Entry 4Y8R (X-ray diffraction, 2.70 A resolution); this record covers chains H and I of the 28 polymer chains in the assembly.

[Chain H]
Name: Proteasome subunit beta type-2
From: Saccharomyces cerevisiae S288c
Notes: EC 3.4.25.1
UniProt: P25043 (PSB2_YEAST); residues 1-232 here correspond to UniProt positions 30-261 (UniProt number = residue number + 29)
Amino-acid sequence (232 residues; numbered 1 to 232; the number before each row is that of its first residue):
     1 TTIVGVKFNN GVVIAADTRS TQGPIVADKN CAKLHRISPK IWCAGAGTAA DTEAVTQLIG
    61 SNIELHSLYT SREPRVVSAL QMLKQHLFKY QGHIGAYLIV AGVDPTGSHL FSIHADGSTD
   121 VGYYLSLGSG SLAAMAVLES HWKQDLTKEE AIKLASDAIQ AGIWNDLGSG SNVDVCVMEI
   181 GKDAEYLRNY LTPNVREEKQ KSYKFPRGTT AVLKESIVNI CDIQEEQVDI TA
Not modelled in the structure: 227-232
Construct notes: engineered mutation D116 (His145 in P25043)
Bound ions: Mg2+ near Q91 (its only coordinating residue here)
Curated features (UniProtKB/Swiss-Prot):
  - active site: T1 (Nucleophile)

[Chain I]
Name: Proteasome subunit beta type-3
From: Saccharomyces cerevisiae S288c
Notes: EC 3.4.25.1
UniProt: P25451 (PSB3_YEAST); residues 0-204 here correspond to UniProt positions 1-205 (UniProt number = residue number + 1)
Amino-acid sequence (205 residues; each row starts with the number of its first residue; numbering starts at 0):
     0 MSDPSSINGG IVVAMTGKDC VAIACDLRLG SQSLGVSNKF EKIFHYGHVF LGITGLATDV
    60 TTLNEMFRYK TNLYKLKEER AIEPETFTQL VSSSLYERRF GPYFVGPVVA GINSKSGKPF
   120 IAGFDLIGCI DEAKDFIVSG TASDQLFGMC ESLYEPNLEP EDLFETISQA LLNAADRDAL
   180 SGWGAVVYII KKDEVVKRYL KMRQD
Not modelled in the structure: 0
Bound ions: Mg2+ site 1: A174, D177, S180; Mg2+ site 2: D204 (shared with 3 residues of chain Y)
Curated features (UniProtKB/Swiss-Prot):
  - modified residue: S30 (Phosphoserine)
  - cross-link: K69 (Glycyl lysine isopeptide (Lys-Gly) (interchain with G-Cter in ubiquitin))

[Interface between chain H and chain I]
Pairs across the interface (68):
  I25(H) with D143(I); F146(I), hydrophobic
  V26(H) with F146(I)
  A27(H) with D130(I); F146(I)
  D28(H) with D130(I)
  K29(H) with E150(I), salt bridge
  T48(H) with R98(I); I126(I)
  A49(H) with C128(I), hydrophobic
  A50(H) with Y95(I); I126(I), hydrophobic; C128(I)
  D51(H) with Y95(I), hydrogen bond; R98(I), salt bridge
  A54(H) with Y95(I)
  Y90(H) with F99(I), hydrophobic
  H93(H) with R98(I), hydrogen bond (backbone-side chain); F99(I)
  I94(H) with F99(I), hydrophobic
  R196(H) with E150(I), salt bridge
  K199(H) with E150(I); S151(I); Y153(I)
  S202(H) with E154(I), hydrogen bond
  Y203(H) with S151(I); L152(I), hydrophobic
  K204(H) with E154(I); D161(I), salt bridge
  F205(H) with L152(I), hydrophobic; E164(I); Q168(I)
  P206(H) with E164(I)
  R207(H) with E160(I), salt bridge; D161(I), salt bridge; E164(I)
  G208(H) with E164(I), hydrogen bond (backbone-side chain)
  T209(H) with E164(I), hydrogen bond (backbone-side chain); Q168(I)
  T210(H) with E164(I), hydrogen bond; S167(I); Q168(I), hydrogen bond; L171(I); L199(I)
  A211(H) with L199(I); K200(I), hydrogen bond (backbone-backbone)
  V212(H) with F163(I), hydrophobic; Y198(I)
  L213(H) with Y198(I), hydrogen bond (backbone-backbone); L199(I); K200(I)
  K214(H) with K196(I); R197(I); Y198(I), hydrogen bond (backbone-backbone)
  E215(H) with K196(I); R197(I), salt bridge
  S216(H) with V195(I); K196(I), hydrogen bond (backbone-backbone)
  I217(H) with V194(I)
  V218(H) with H44(I); Y187(I), hydrophobic; V194(I), hydrogen bond (backbone-backbone); K196(I)
  N219(H) with H44(I)
  I220(H) with G46(I); F49(I), hydrophobic; V194(I), hydrophobic
  D222(H) with K74(I), salt bridge
Other interface residues (no listed pair), chain I (37 interface residues in all): H47, A132, L157, E158, T165

[Overview]
35 residues of chain H and 37 residues of chain I are in contact, with 12 hydrogen bonds and 8 salt bridges.
Polar pairs include K29(H)-E150(I), D51(H)-R98(I) and R196(H)-E150(I). UniProt lists active-site residue T1(H)
on chain H.
Chain H is Proteasome subunit beta type-2 and chain I is Proteasome subunit beta type-3, both from
Saccharomyces cerevisiae S288c; the structure, Yeast 20S proteasome beta2-H116D mutant, was determined by
X-ray diffraction (same publication as 4Y69, 4Y6A, 4Y6V, 4Y6Z, 4Y70, 4Y74 and 34 further entries).
